5XXS - chain A; structure by X-ray diffraction, 2.09 A resolution.

== Chain A ==
Molecule: Protein RibT
From: Bacillus subtilis (strain 168)
Notes: EC 2.3.1.-
Reference sequence: P17622 (RIBT_BACSU); residues 1-124 here = UniProt positions 1-124
Amino-acid sequence (132 residues; row label = number of the first residue in the row):
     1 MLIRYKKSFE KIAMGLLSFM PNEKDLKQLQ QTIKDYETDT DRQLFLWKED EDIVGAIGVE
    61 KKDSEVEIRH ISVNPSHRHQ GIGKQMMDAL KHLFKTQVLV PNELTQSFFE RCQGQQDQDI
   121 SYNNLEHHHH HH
Not modelled in the structure: 118-132
Differences from the reference sequence: expression tag (125-132)
Bound ions: Na+: Tyr36, Asp39, Arg42
Small-molecule neighbours: coenzyme A (COA): Phe19, Met20, Pro21, Ile71, Ser72, Val73, His77, Arg78, His79, Gln80, Gly81, Ile82, Gly83, Lys84, Leu104, Thr105, Ser107, Phe108, Arg111

== Summary ==
Bound to chain A: coenzyme A. Tyr36, Asp39 and Arg42 form the Na+ site.
Chain A is Protein RibT (Bacillus subtilis (strain 168)); the structure, Crystal structure of native ribT from
Bacillus subtilis, was determined by X-ray diffraction together with 5XXR from the same study.
